PDB entry 7B07 | X-ray diffraction, 3.10 A resolution | chain A

== Chain A ==
Molecule: DNA polymerase
Organism: Thermococcus gorgonarius
Notes: EC 2.7.7.7
Reference sequence: P56689 (DPOL_THEGO); residue numbers follow UniProt; this construct covers 1-773
Amino-acid sequence (773 residues; each row starts with the number of its first residue):
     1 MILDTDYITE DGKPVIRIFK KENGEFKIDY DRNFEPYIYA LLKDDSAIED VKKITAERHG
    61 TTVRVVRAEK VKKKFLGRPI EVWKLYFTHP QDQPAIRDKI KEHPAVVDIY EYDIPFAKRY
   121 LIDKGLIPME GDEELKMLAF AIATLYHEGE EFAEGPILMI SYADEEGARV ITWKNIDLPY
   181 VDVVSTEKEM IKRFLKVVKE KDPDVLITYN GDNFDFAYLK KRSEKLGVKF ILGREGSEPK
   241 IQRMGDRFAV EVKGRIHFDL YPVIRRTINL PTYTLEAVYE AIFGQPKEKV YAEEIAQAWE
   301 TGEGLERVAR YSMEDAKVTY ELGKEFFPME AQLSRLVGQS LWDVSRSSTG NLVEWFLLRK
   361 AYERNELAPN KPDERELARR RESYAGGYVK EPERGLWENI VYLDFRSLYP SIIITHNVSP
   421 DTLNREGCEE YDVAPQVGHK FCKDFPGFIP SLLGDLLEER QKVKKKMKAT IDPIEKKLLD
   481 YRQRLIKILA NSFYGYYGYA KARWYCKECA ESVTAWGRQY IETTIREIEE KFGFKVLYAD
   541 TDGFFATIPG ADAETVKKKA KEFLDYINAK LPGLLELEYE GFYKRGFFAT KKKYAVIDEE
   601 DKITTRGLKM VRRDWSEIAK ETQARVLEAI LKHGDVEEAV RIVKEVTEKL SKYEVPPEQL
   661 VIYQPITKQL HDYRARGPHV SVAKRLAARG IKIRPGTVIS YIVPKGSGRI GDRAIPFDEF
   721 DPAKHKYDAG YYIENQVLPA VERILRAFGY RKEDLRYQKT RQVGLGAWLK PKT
Disordered / not traced: 692-697, 756-773
Disulfide bonds: Cys428-Cys442
Sequence notes: conflict Gln93 (Val in P56689), Ala141 (Asp in P56689), Ala143 (Glu in P56689), Leu485 (Ala in P56689), Ala589 (Val in P56689), Lys609 (Glu in P56689), Met610 (Ile in P56689), Gln659 (Lys in P56689), Gln664 (Glu in P56689), Pro665 (Gln in P56689), Lys668 (Arg in P56689), Gln669 (Asp in P56689), His671 (Lys in P56689), Arg674 (Lys in P56689), Arg676 (Thr in P56689), Ser681 (Ala in P56689), Pro704 (Leu in P56689), Gly730 (Glu in P56689)
Metal / ion sites: Ca2+ site 1: Asp4, Thr5; Ca2+ site 2 near Asp404 (its only coordinating residue here); Ca2+ site 3 near Asp455 (its only coordinating residue here); Ca2+ site 4: Asn568, Leu571
What the authors report for this chain:
  - conformationally variable residues (domain motion): Ala619 to Leu650

== In short ==
The Ca2+ site 1 is built by Asp4 and Thr5. Asn568 and Leu571 form the Ca2+ site 4. From the paper:
conformational variability at Ala619.
Chain A is DNA polymerase (Thermococcus gorgonarius); the structure, TgoT_6G12 apo, was determined by X-ray
diffraction (same publication as 7B0H, 7B06, 7B08, 7B0F and 7B0G).
